Entry 6UYN (X-ray diffraction, 2.85 A resolution); this record covers chains H and L of the 4 polymer chains in the assembly.

== Chain H ==
Name: CR6261 Fab heavy chain
Source organism: Homo sapiens
Notes: antibody fragment or engineered binder
Sequence (232 residues; row label = number of the first residue in the row; note: 1 number in that range is skipped by the numbering (no residue carries it; nothing is unmodelled there)):
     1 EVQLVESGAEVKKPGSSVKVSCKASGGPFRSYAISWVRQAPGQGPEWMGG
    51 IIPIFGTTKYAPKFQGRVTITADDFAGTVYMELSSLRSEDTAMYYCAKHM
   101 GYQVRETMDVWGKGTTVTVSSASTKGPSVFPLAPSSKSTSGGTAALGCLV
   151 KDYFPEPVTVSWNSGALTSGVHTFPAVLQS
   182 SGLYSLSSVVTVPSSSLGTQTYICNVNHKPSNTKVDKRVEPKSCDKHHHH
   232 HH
Not modelled in the structure: 129-150, 158-174, 189-233
Cystine bridges: Cys22-Cys96

== Chain L ==
Name: CR6261 Fab light chain
Source organism: Homo sapiens
Notes: antibody fragment or engineered binder
Sequence (221 residues; each row starts with the number of its first residue; note: 15 numbers in that range are skipped by the numbering (no residue carries them; nothing is unmodelled there); a row labelled like 111A-111T holds insertion residues (111A, then the next letters in order)):
     1 QSVLTQPPSVSAAPGQKVTISCSGSSSNIGNDYVSWYQQLPGTAPKLLIY
    51 DNNKRPSGIPDRFSGSKSGTSATLGITGLQTGDEANYYCATWDRRPTAYV
   101 VFGGGTKLTVL
111A-111T GAAAGQPKAAPSVTLFPPSS
   127 EELQANKATLVCLISDFYPGAVTVAWKADSSPVKAGVETTTPSKQSNNKY
   177 AASSYLSLTPEQWKSHRSYSCQVTHEGSTVEKTVAPTECS
Not modelled in the structure: 1-2, 111A-111T, 145-161, 184-216
Cystine bridges: Cys22-Cys89

== Interface between chain H and chain L ==
Residue-residue contacts - 45 pairs, chain H then chain L:
  Gln39(H) - Gln39(L)  hydrogen bond
  Gln39(H) - Tyr88(L)
  Gln43(H) - Tyr88(L)
  Gly44(H) - Tyr88(L)
  Pro45(H) - Tyr88(L)
  Pro45(H) - Phe102(L)
  Trp47(H) - Tyr99(L)  hydrophobic
  Trp47(H) - Val100(L)
  Trp47(H) - Phe102(L)
  Lys59(H) - Trp92(L)
  Tyr60(H) - Thr97(L)
  Ala61(H) - Tyr99(L)  hydrophobic
  Pro62(H) - Thr97(L)
  Pro62(H) - Tyr99(L)
  Tyr95(H) - Thr43(L)
  Tyr95(H) - Ala44(L)  hydrophobic
  Met100(H) - Tyr50(L)  hydrophobic
  Val104(H) - Trp92(L)  hydrophobic
  Arg105(H) - Asp51(L)  salt bridge
  Arg105(H) - Val100(L)
  Glu106(H) - Tyr33(L)
  Glu106(H) - Ser35(L)
  Glu106(H) - Tyr37(L)  hydrogen bond (backbone-side chain)
  Glu106(H) - Ala90(L)
  Glu106(H) - Thr91(L)
  Glu106(H) - Trp92(L)
  Glu106(H) - Val100(L)
  Thr107(H) - Ser35(L)  hydrogen bond
  Thr107(H) - Tyr37(L)
  Thr107(H) - Leu47(L)
  Thr107(H) - Tyr50(L)
  Met108(H) - Tyr37(L)  hydrogen bond (backbone-side chain)
  Met108(H) - Leu47(L)
  Trp111(H) - Tyr37(L)  hydrophobic
  Trp111(H) - Pro45(L)
  Gly112(H) - Ala44(L)
  Pro175(H) - Thr166(L)
  Pro175(H) - Ser169(L)
  Val177(H) - Thr165(L)
  Val177(H) - Thr166(L)
  Val177(H) - Tyr181(L)  hydrophobic
  Leu178(H) - Glu164(L)
  Gln179(H) - Ser183(L)  hydrogen bond
  Leu187(H) - Tyr181(L)
  Ser188(H) - Tyr181(L)  hydrogen bond
Other interface residues (no listed pair), chain H (29 interface residues in all): Val37, Glu46, Asp109, Ala176, Ser186
Other interface residues (no listed pair), chain L (27 interface residues in all): Asp32, Ala98, Ser179

== In short ==
29 residues of chain H face 27 of chain L across their interface, with 6 hydrogen bonds and 1 salt bridge.
Polar contacts include Arg105(H)-Asp51(L), Gln39(H)-Gln39(L) and Glu106(H)-Tyr37(L).
Chain H is CR6261 Fab heavy chain and chain L is CR6261 Fab light chain, both from Homo sapiens; the
structure, Crystal structure of influenza A virus hemagglutinin from A/Ohio/09/2015 bound to the stalk-binding
CR6261 antibody Fab, was determined by X-ray diffraction.
